Entry 5T00 (X-ray diffraction, 2.19 A resolution); this record covers chains A and B of the 3 polymer chains in the assembly.

[Chain A]
Name: Transcriptional repressor CTCF
From: Homo sapiens
UniProtKB: P49711 (CTCF_HUMAN); residue numbers follow UniProt; this construct covers 321-465
Sequence (150 residues; row label = number of the first residue in the row):
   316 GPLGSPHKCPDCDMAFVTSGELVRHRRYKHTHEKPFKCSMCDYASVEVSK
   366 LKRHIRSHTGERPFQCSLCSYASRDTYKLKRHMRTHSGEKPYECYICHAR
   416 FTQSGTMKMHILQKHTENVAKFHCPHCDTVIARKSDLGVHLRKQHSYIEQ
Not modelled in the structure: 316-319, 463-465
Differences from the reference sequence: expression tag (316-320)
Bound ions: Zn2+ site 1: Cys324, Cys327, His340, His345; Zn2+ site 2: Cys353, Cys356, His369, His373; Zn2+ site 3: Cys381, Cys384, His397, His401; Zn2+ site 4: Cys409, Cys412, His425, His430; Zn2+ site 5: Cys439, Cys442, His455, His460
From the paper describing this entry:
  - binding site for the 17-nt DNA strand: Arg339, Tyr343, Glu362
  - specificity-determining residues: Glu362, Asp451 (proposed by the authors, not directly observed)
  - disease-associated variants - K365T (20-fold): decreased binding to DNA

[Chain B]
Molecule: 17-nt DNA strand
Sequence (17 nucleotides; each row starts with the number of its first residue):
     1 TAGCGCCCCCTGCTGGC
Modified residues: 5CM (5-methyl-2'-deoxy-cytidine-5'-monophosphate) at position 4

[Interface between chain A and chain B]
Residue-residue contacts - 21 pairs, chain A then chain B:
  Gly335(A) with DT1(B), base contact
  Arg339(A) with DG3(B), base contact
  Phe351(A) with DA2(B), phosphate contact
  Val363(A) with DA2(B), phosphate contact; DG3(B), phosphate contact
  Ser364(A) with 5CM_4(B), base contact
  Lys365(A) with DG5(B), base contact
  Lys367(A) with DG3(B), phosphate contact
  Thr391(A) with DG5(B), phosphate contact
  Tyr392(A) with DC6(B), phosphate contact; DC7(B), hydrogen bond to the phosphate
  Lys395(A) with DC6(B), salt bridge to the phosphate; DC7(B), salt bridge to the phosphate
  Tyr407(A) with DC8(B), hydrogen bond to the phosphate
  Ser419(A) with DC9(B), hydrogen bond to the phosphate
  Lys423(A) with DC9(B), salt bridge to the phosphate; DC10(B), salt bridge to the phosphate
  Ser450(A) with DC13(B), base contact
  Val454(A) with DT14(B), base contact
  Arg457(A) with DC13(B), salt bridge to the phosphate; DT14(B), salt bridge to the phosphate
Interface residues without a listed pair, chain A (21 interface residues in all): Glu362, Lys393, Arg396, Lys449, Asp451
Interface residues without a listed pair, chain B (14 interface residues in all): DG12, DG15

[Summary]
The interface between chain A and chain B involves 21 residues on one side and 14 on the other, with 3
hydrogen bonds and 6 salt bridges. Among the polar pairs are Tyr392(A)-DC7(B), Tyr407(A)-DC8(B) and
Ser419(A)-DC9(B). The paper reports a binding site for the 17-nt DNA strand at Arg339(A), Tyr343(A) and
Glu362(A); K365T of chain A reduces binding to DNA.
Chain A is Transcriptional repressor CTCF (Homo sapiens) and chain B is a 17-nt DNA strand; the structure,
Human CTCF ZnF3-7 and methylated DNA complex, was determined by X-ray diffraction, deposited together with
5K5H, 5K5I, 5K5J, 5K5L, 5KKQ, 5T0U and 5UND.
